1ZE1 - chain A; structure by X-ray diffraction, 2.90 A resolution.

[Chain A]
Name: tRNA pseudouridine synthase B
From: Thermotoga maritima
Notes: EC 4.2.1.70
Reference sequence: Q9WZW0 (TRUB_THEMA); residues 1-309 here = UniProt positions 1-309
Chain sequence (309 residues; row label = number of the first residue in the row):
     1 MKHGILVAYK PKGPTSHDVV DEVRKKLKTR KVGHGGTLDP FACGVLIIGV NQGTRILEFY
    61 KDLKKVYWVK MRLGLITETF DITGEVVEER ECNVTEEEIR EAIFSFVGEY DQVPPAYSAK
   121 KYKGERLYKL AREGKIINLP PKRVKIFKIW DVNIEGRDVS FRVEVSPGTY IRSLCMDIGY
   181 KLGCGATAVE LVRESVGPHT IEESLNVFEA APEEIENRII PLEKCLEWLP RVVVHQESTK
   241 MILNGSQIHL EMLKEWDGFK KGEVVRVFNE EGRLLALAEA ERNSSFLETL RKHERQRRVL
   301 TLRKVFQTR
Unresolved in the structure: 309
Cystine bridges: Cys92-Cys184
Differences from the reference sequence: conflict Arg297 (Glu in Q9WZW0)
Swiss-Prot annotation at these positions:
  - active site: Asp39 (Nucleophile)
From the paper describing this entry:
  - contacts within the chain: Glu78-Tyr117 (backbone contact), Val87-Tyr117, Gln112-Tyr170 (hydrogen bond), Val113-Ser173 (hydrogen bond)
  - mutagenesis - D39A: abolished catalytic activity

[In short]
From UniProt: active-site residue Asp39. From the paper: D39A abolishes catalytic activity; contacts within
the chain involving Glu78, Tyr117 and Val87 among others.
Chain A is tRNA pseudouridine synthase B (Thermotoga maritima); the structure, Conformational Change of
Pseudouridine 55 Synthase upon Its Association with RNA Substrate, was determined by X-ray diffraction (same
publication as 1ZE2).
